Entry 9G6I (X-ray diffraction, 1.74 A resolution); this record covers chains A and H of the 14 polymer chains in the assembly.

[Chain A (and H)]
Molecule: ATP-dependent Clp protease proteolytic subunit
Source organism: Staphylococcus epidermidis
Notes: EC 3.4.21.92; chain H of this document is another copy of the same molecule, construct and numbering; everything in this record applies to it too
UniProtKB: A0A0N1MQL5 (A0A0N1MQL5_STAEP); numbering as in UniProt (aligned over 1-193)
Sequence (199 residues; each row starts with the number of its first residue):
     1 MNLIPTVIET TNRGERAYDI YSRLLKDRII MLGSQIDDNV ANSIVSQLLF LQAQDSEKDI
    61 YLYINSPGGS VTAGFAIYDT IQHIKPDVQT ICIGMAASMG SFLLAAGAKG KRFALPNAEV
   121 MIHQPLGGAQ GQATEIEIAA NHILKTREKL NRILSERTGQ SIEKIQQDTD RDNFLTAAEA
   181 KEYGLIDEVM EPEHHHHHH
Disordered / not traced: 1-3, 8-16, 193-199 (chain H: 1-3, 8-15, 193-199)
Construct notes: expression tag (194-199)
Covalent attachments: bortezomib (BO2) linked to S98
Small-molecule neighbours: bortezomib (BO2; N-[(1R)-1-(dihydroxyboryl)-3-methylbutyl]-N-(pyrazin-2-ylcarbonyl)-L-phenylalaninamide): P67, G68, G69, S70, V71, M99, F102, H123, Q124, P125, L126, G127, H142, I143, T146, L150
Reported in the primary citation:
  - binding site for bortezomib: S98 (citing earlier work)
  - catalytic residues: S98, H123 (citing earlier work)
  - mutagenesis - S98A: abolished catalytic activity

[Chain A / chain H interface]
Residue-residue contacts (42; chain A residue first):
  Q124(A) - Q132(H)
  Q124(A) - A133(H)  hydrogen bond (side chain-backbone)
  Q124(A) - T134(H)  hydrogen bond (side chain-backbone)
  P125(A) - Q132(H)
  P125(A) - A133(H)  hydrogen bond (backbone-backbone)
  L126(A) - G131(H)
  L126(A) - Q132(H)
  G127(A) - Q130(H)
  G127(A) - G131(H)  hydrogen bond (backbone-backbone)
  G127(A) - I136(H)
  G128(A) - A129(H)
  G128(A) - Q130(H)
  G128(A) - I136(H)
  A129(A) - G128(H)
  A129(A) - A129(H)  hydrogen bond (backbone-backbone)
  Q130(A) - G127(H)
  Q130(A) - G128(H)
  G131(A) - L126(H)
  G131(A) - G127(H)  hydrogen bond (backbone-backbone)
  Q132(A) - Q124(H)
  Q132(A) - P125(H)
  Q132(A) - L126(H)
  Q132(A) - D170(H)  hydrogen bond (side chain-backbone)
  A133(A) - Q124(H)  hydrogen bond (backbone-side chain)
  A133(A) - P125(H)  hydrogen bond (backbone-backbone)
  A133(A) - I143(H)  hydrophobic
  A133(A) - L144(H)
  T134(A) - Q124(H)  hydrogen bond (backbone-side chain)
  T134(A) - R147(H)
  T134(A) - D170(H)
  I136(A) - G127(H)
  I136(A) - A140(H)  hydrophobic
  I136(A) - I143(H)  hydrophobic
  E137(A) - L144(H)
  A140(A) - I136(H)  hydrophobic
  A140(A) - A140(H)  hydrophobic
  I143(A) - A133(H)  hydrophobic
  I143(A) - I136(H)  hydrophobic
  L144(A) - E137(H)
  R147(A) - T134(H)  hydrogen bond
  D170(A) - Q132(H)  hydrogen bond (backbone-side chain)
  R171(A) - Q132(H)
Also at the interface, not in a pair above, chain H (19 interface residues in all): R171

[Overview]
The chain A/chain H interface involves 19 residues from each chain, with 12 hydrogen bonds. Polar contacts
include Q124(A)-A133(H), Q124(A)-T134(H) and Q132(A)-D170(H). Bortezomib is covalently linked to S98(A). The
paper reports catalytic residues S98(A) and H123(A); S98A of chain A abolishes catalytic activity.
Both chains are ATP-dependent Clp protease proteolytic subunit (Staphylococcus epidermidis). Entry 9G6I
(Crystal structure of S. epidermidis ClpP in complex with bortezomib - cocrystallization) was determined by
X-ray diffraction, deposited together with 9G72 and 9FSW.
